9KVE - chains B and C of the 7 polymer chains in the assembly; structure by electron microscopy, 2.98 A resolution.

[Chain B]
Protein: The light chain of 4C1
Organism: Macaca mulatta
Sequence (110 residues; each row starts with the number of its first residue):
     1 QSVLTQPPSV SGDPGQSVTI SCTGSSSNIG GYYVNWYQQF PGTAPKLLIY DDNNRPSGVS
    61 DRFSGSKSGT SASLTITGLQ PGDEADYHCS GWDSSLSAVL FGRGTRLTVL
Disulfides: Cys22-Cys89

[Chain C]
Protein: Spike protein S1
Organism: Severe acute respiratory syndrome coronavirus 2
UniProtKB: P0DTC2 (SPIKE_SARS2); residue numbers follow UniProt; this construct covers 334-527
Sequence (194 residues; each row starts with the number of its first residue):
   334 NLCPFGEVFN ATRFASVYAW NRKRISNCVA DYSVLYNSAS FSTFKCYGVS PTKLNDLCFT
   394 NVYADSFVIR GDEVRQIAPG QTGKIADYNY KLPDDFTGCV IAWNSNNLDS KVGGNYNYLY
   454 RLFRKSNLKP FERDISTEIY QAGSTPCNGV EGFNCYFPLQ SYGFQPTNGV GYQPYRVVVL
   514 SFELLHAPAT VCGP
Disulfides: Cys336-Cys361, Cys379-Cys432, Cys391-Cys525, Cys480-Cys488
Swiss-Prot annotation at these positions:
  - region: Arg403 to Asp405 (Integrin-binding motif), Asn448 to Phe456 (Immunodominant HLA epitope recognized by the CD8+)
  - glycosylation: Asn343 (N-linked (GlcNAc...) (complex) asparagine)
  - natural variant: Gly339 (G339D: In strain: Omicron/BA.1, Omicron/BA.2 and 4 more; G339H: In strain: Omicron/BA.2.75, Omicron/XBB.1.5 and 1 more), Arg346 (R346K: In strain: Mu/B.1.621; R346T: In strain: Omicron/BQ.1.1, Omicron/XBB.1.5 and 1 more), Leu368 (L368I: In strain: Omicron/XBB.1.5, Omicron/EG.5.1), Ser371 (S371F: In strain: Omicron/BA.2, Omicron/BA.2.12.1 and 6 more; S371L: In strain: Omicron/BA.1), Ser373 (S373P: In strain: Omicron/BA.1, Omicron/BA.2 and 7 more), Ser375 (S375F: In strain: Omicron/BA.1, Omicron/BA.2 and 7 more), Thr376 (T376A: In strain: Omicron/BA.2, Omicron/BA.2.12.1 and 5 more), Asp405 (D405N: In strain: Omicron/BA.2, Omicron/BA.2.12.1 and 6 more), Arg408 (R408S: In strain: Omicron/BA.2, Omicron/BA.2.12.1 and 6 more), Lys417 (K417N: In strain: Beta/B.1.351, Omicron/BA.1 and 8 more; K417T: In strain: Gamma/P.1), Asn440 (N440K: In strain: Omicron/BA.1, Omicron/BA.2 and 7 more), Lys444 (K444T: In strain: Omicron/BQ.1.1), 16 further natural variant entries in UniProt
  - mutagenesis: Asn343 (N343Q: Reduced viral infectivity), Leu452 (L452R: Increased resistance to neutralizing antibodies. Decreases HLA binding to NF9 epitope. Increased binding affinity to human ACE2), Tyr453 (Y453F: Decreased HLA binding to NF9 epitope. Increased binding affinity to human ACE2), Ala475 (A475V: Increased resistance to neutralizing antibodies), Val483 (V483A: Increased resistance to neutralizing antibodies), Glu484 (E484D: Increased replication in human TMEM106B overexpressing cells), Phe490 (F490L: Increased resistance to neutralizing antibodies and human covalescent sera neutralization), Gln493 (Q493N: Reduced host ACE2-binding affinity in vitro; Q493Y: Reduced host ACE2-binding affinity in vitro), Asn501 (N501T: Reduced host ACE2-binding affinity in vitro; N501Y: Increased binding affinity to human ACE2), His519 (H519P: Increased resistance to human covalescent sera neutralization)

[Chain B / chain C interface]
Pairs across the interface (13; chain B residue first):
  Gly31(B) with Lys356(C)
  Tyr32(B) with Asn354(C), hydrogen bond; Arg355(C); Lys356(C)
  Tyr33(B) with Arg357(C); Ile358(C); Ser359(C), hydrogen bond (side chain-backbone)
  Asp51(B) with Arg357(C), salt bridge; Asn360(C)
  Asn53(B) with Asn334(C)
  Asn54(B) with Asn334(C); Asn360(C), hydrogen bond
  Ser94(B) with Asn354(C)
Also at the interface, not in a pair above, chain B (9 interface residues in all): Tyr50, Ser97
Also at the interface, not in a pair above, chain C (9 interface residues in all): Arg466

[In short]
Chain B and chain C each contribute 9 residues to their interface, with 3 hydrogen bonds and 1 salt bridge.
Polar pairs include Asp51(B)-Arg357(C), Tyr32(B)-Asn354(C) and Tyr33(B)-Ser359(C). From UniProt: 10
mutagenesis sites on chain C.
Chain B is the light chain of 4C1 (Macaca mulatta) and chain C is Spike protein S1 (Severe acute respiratory
syndrome coronavirus 2); the structure, Cryo-EM structure of SARS-CoV-2 prototype spike protein in complex
with triple-nAb 4H1, 4A5 and 4C1, was determined by electron microscopy.
